Entry 7Q4U (electron microscopy, 4.39 A resolution (low resolution: residue-level contacts below are approximate; hydrogen-bond / salt-bridge calls are withheld)); this record covers chains D and F of the 48 polymer chains in the assembly.

# Chain D
Name: DNA-directed RNA polymerase subunit beta'
From: Mycobacterium tuberculosis (strain ATCC 25618 / H37Rv)
Notes: EC 2.7.7.6
UniProtKB: P9WGY7 (RPOC_MYCTU); residues 4-1316 here = UniProt positions 4-1316
Amino-acid sequence (1319 residues; numbered 4 to 1322; the number before each row is that of its first residue):
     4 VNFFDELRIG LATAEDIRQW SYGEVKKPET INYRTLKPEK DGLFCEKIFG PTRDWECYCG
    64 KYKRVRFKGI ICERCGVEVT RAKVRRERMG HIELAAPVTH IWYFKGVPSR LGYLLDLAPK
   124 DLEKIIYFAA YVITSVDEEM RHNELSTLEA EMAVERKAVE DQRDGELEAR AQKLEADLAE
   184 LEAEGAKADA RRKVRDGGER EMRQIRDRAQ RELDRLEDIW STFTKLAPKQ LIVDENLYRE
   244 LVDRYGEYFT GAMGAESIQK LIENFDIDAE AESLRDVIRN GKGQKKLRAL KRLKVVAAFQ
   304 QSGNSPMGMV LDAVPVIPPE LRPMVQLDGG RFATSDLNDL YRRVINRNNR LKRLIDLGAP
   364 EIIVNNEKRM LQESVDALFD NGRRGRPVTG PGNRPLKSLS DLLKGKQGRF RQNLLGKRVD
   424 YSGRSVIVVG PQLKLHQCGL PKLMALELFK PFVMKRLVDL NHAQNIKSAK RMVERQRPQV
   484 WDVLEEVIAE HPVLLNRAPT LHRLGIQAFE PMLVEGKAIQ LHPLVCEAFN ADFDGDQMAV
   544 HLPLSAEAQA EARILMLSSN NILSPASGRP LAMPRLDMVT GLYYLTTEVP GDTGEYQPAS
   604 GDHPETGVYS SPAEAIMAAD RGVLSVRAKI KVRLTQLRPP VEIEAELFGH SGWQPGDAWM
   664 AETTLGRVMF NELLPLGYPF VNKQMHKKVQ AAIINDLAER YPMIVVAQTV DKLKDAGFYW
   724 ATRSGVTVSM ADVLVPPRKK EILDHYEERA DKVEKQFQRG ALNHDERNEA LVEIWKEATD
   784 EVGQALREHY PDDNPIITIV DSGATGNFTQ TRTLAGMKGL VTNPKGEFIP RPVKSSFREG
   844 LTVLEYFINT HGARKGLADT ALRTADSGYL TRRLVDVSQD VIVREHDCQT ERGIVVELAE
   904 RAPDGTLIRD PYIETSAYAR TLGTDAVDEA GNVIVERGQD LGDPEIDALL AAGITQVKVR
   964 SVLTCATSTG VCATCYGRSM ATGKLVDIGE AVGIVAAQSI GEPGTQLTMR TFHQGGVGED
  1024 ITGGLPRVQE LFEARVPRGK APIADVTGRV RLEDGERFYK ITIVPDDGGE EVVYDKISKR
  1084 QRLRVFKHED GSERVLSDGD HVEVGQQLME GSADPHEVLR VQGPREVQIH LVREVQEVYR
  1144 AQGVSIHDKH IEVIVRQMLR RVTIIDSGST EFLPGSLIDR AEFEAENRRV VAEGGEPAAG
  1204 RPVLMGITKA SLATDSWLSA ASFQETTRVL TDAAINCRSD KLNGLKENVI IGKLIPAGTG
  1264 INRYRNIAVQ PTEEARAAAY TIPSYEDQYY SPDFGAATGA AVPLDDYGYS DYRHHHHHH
Not modelled in the structure: 1013-1023, 1284-1322
Construct notes: expression tag (1317-1322)
Bound ions: Zn2+ site 1: Cys60, Cys62, Cys75, Cys78; Mg2+: Asp535, Asp537, Asp539; Zn2+ site 2: Cys891, Cys968, Cys975, Cys978
Swiss-Prot annotation at these positions:
  - binding site (Zn(2+)): Cys60, Cys62, Cys75, Cys78, Cys891, Cys968, Cys975, Cys978
  - binding site (Mg(2+)): Asp535, Asp537, Asp539

# Chain F
Name: RNA polymerase sigma factor SigB
From: Mycobacterium tuberculosis (strain ATCC 25618 / H37Rv)
UniProtKB: P9WGI5 (SIGB_MYCTU); residues 1-323 here = UniProt positions 1-323
Amino-acid sequence (343 residues; numbered -19 to 323; the number before each row is that of its first residue; numbers below 1 keep their minus sign (Met-19 is residue -19)):
   -19 MGSSHHHHHH SSGLVPRGSH MADAPTRATT SRVDSDLDAQ SPAADLVRVY LNGIGKTALL
    41 NAAGEVELAK RIEAGLYAEH LLETRKRLGE NRKRDLAAVV RDGEAARRHL LEANLRLVVS
   101 LAKRYTGRGM PLLDLIQEGN LGLIRAMEKF DYTKGFKFST YATWWIRQAI TRGMADQSRT
   161 IRLPVHLVEQ VNKLARIKRE MHQHLGREAT DEELAAESGI PIDKINDLLE HSRDPVSLDM
   221 PVGSEEEAPL GDFIEDAEAM SAENAVIAEL LHTDIRSVLA TLDEREHQVI RLRFGLDDGQ
   281 PRTLDQIGKL FGLSRERVRQ IERDVMSKLR HGERADRLRS YAS
Not modelled in the structure: -19 to 16, 159-323
Construct notes: initiating methionine (-19); expression tag (-18 to 0)
Swiss-Prot annotation at these positions:
  - DNA-binding region: Leu284 to Arg303 (H-T-H motif)
  - region: Asp25 to Glu59 (Sigma-70 factor domain-1)
  - motif: Asp114 to Gln117 (Polymerase core binding)
From the paper describing this entry:
  - self-association interface (contacts with another copy of this molecule); pairs are residue here / residue on that copy: Arg74-Arg81 (pi stacking), Arg74, Arg81
  - mutagenesis - Y57A: abolished catalytic activity on transcription initiation
  - mutagenesis - H60A: unchanged catalytic activity on transcription initiation
  - mutagenesis - Y57A: abolished catalytic activity on RbpA
  - mutagenesis - Y57A: abolished catalytic activity on sigAPext-10 promoter

# Interface between chain D and chain F
Pairs across the interface (35):
  Lys108(D) with Gln20(F)
  Tyr116(D) with Asp18(F)
  Ala121(D) with Leu17(F)
  Pro122(D) with Leu17(F); Ala19(F); Gln20(F)
  Lys123(D) with Ala19(F); Gln20(F); Ser21(F)
  Glu126(D) with Ser21(F); Pro22(F)
  Arg291(D) with Leu17(F)
  Lys294(D) with Asp18(F)
  Arg345(D) with Gln157(F)
  Arg350(D) with Asp114(F)
  Arg353(D) with Asp114(F); Gln117(F)
  Leu357(D) with Leu121(F)
  Leu360(D) with Leu121(F)
  Gly361(D) with Ile124(F)
  Ala362(D) with Ile124(F)
  Pro363(D) with Leu91(F)
  Ile366(D) with Gln117(F); Asn120(F)
  Asn369(D) with Tyr30(F); Gln117(F)
  Glu370(D) with Gln117(F)
  Arg372(D) with Leu26(F); Val29(F)
  Met373(D) with Leu113(F); Asp114(F)
  Glu376(D) with Leu26(F)
  Arg387(D) with Gln20(F); Ser21(F); Ala23(F)
Interface residues without a listed pair, chain D (28 interface residues in all): Val110, Phe131, Arg242, Arg356, Glu364
Interface residues without a listed pair, chain F (21 interface residues in all): Arg88, Pro111, Glu118

# In short
28 residues of chain D and 21 residues of chain F are in contact. Cys60(D), Cys62(D), Cys75(D) and Cys78(D)
coordinate Zn2+ site 1. Curated annotation (UniProt) lists 8 Zn2+-binding residues and 3 Mg2+-binding residues
on chain D. From the paper: Y57A of chain F abolishes catalytic activity on transcription initiation; a
self-association interface involving Arg74(F) and Arg81(F).
Here chain D is DNA-directed RNA polymerase subunit beta' and chain F is RNA polymerase sigma factor SigB,
both from Mycobacterium tuberculosis (strain ATCC 25618 / H37Rv). Entry 7Q4U (Cryo-EM structure of
Mycobacterium tuberculosis RNA polymerase holoenzyme octamer comprising sigma factor SigB) was determined by
electron microscopy (same publication as 7Z8Q, 7ZF2, 7Q59 and 7PP4).
